1GAW - chain A; structure by X-ray diffraction, 2.20 A resolution.

[Chain A]
Molecule: Ferredoxin-nadp+ reductase
Organism: Zea mays
Notes: EC 1.18.1.2
Reference sequence: Q9SLP6 (Q9SLP6_MAIZE); residues 1-314 here correspond to UniProt positions 42-355 (UniProt number = residue number + 41)
Chain sequence (314 residues; row label = number of the first residue in the row):
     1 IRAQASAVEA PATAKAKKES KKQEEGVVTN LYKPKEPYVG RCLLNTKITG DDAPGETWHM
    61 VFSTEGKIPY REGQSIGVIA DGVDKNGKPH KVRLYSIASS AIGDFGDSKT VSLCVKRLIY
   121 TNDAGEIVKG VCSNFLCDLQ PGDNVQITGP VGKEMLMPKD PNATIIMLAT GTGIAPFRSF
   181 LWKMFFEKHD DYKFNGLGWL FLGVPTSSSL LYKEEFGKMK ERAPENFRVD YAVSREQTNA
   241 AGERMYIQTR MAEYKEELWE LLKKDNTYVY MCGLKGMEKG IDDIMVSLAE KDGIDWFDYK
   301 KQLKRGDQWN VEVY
Not modelled in the structure: 1-10
Ligand contacts: FAD (flavin-adenine dinucleotide): Ser75, Arg93, Leu94, Tyr95, Ser96, Cys114, Val115, Lys116, Leu118, Tyr120, Gly130, Val131, Cys132, Ser133, Thr172, Ala175, Glu312, Tyr314

[Summary]
Bound to chain A: flavin-adenine dinucleotide.
Chain A is Ferredoxin-nadp+ reductase (Zea mays); the structure, Crystal structure analysis of the
ferredoxin-nadp+ reductase from maize leaf, was determined by X-ray diffraction.
